2M2O - chains A and B; structure by solution NMR.

# Chain A
Protein: Insulin A chain
UniProtKB: P01308 (INS_HUMAN); residues 1-21 here correspond to UniProt positions 90-110 (UniProt number = residue number + 89)
Sequence (21 residues; numbered 1 to 21; the number before each row is that of its first residue):
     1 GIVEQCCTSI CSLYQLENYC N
Cystine bridges: Cys-6/Cys-11

# Chain B
Protein: Insulin B chain
Notes: fragment: f24(d-his)
UniProtKB: P01308 (INS_HUMAN); residues 1-30 here correspond to UniProt positions 25-54 (UniProt number = residue number + 24)
Sequence (30 residues; numbered 1 to 30; the number before each row is that of its first residue):
     1 FVNQHLCGSH LVEALYLVCG ERGHFYTPKT
Sequence notes: engineered mutation His-24 (Phe48 in P01308)
Modified residues: His-24 (D-histidine; DHI)

# Chain A / chain B interface
Disulfides between the chains: Cys-7(A)/Cys-7(B), Cys-20(A)/Cys-19(B)
Pairs across the interface (26):
  Ile-2(A) / Leu-11(B)
  Ile-2(A) / Leu-15(B)
  Val-3(A) / Leu-11(B)
  Cys-6(A) / His-5(B)
  Cys-6(A) / Leu-6(B)
  Cys-6(A) / Leu-11(B)
  Cys-7(A) / His-5(B)
  Cys-7(A) / Leu-6(B)
  Cys-7(A) / Cys-7(B)  disulfide
  Thr-8(A) / His-5(B)
  Ser-9(A) / His-5(B)
  Ile-10(A) / Asn-3(B)
  Ile-10(A) / Gln-4(B)
  Ile-10(A) / His-5(B)
  Cys-11(A) / Phe-1(B)
  Cys-11(A) / Gln-4(B)
  Ser-12(A) / Phe-1(B)
  Leu-13(A) / Phe-1(B)
  Leu-13(A) / Val-18(B)
  Leu-16(A) / Phe-1(B)
  Leu-16(A) / Leu-6(B)
  Leu-16(A) / Leu-11(B)
  Leu-16(A) / Ala-14(B)
  Leu-16(A) / Leu-15(B)
  Glu-17(A) / Val-18(B)
  Cys-20(A) / Cys-19(B)  disulfide
Interface residues without a listed pair, chain B (12 interface residues in all): Glu-21

# Summary
The interface between chain A and chain B involves 13 residues on one side and 12 on the other; the contacts
include 2 disulfide bonds.
Chain A is Insulin A chain and chain B is Insulin B chain; the structure, Structure of [D-HisB24] insulin
analogue at pH 1.9, was determined by solution NMR, deposited together with 2M2M, 2M2N, 2M2P and 3ZI3.
